7XOW - chains B and C of the 6 polymer chains in the assembly; structure by electron microscopy, 3.10 A resolution.

[Chain B]
Protein: Guanine nucleotide-binding protein G(I)/G(S)/G(T) subunit beta-1
Source organism: Homo sapiens
Reference sequence: P62873 (GBB1_HUMAN); numbering as in UniProt (aligned over 2-340)
Chain sequence (345 residues; numbered -4 to 340; the number before each row is that of its first residue; numbers below 1 keep their minus sign (Met-4 is residue -4)):
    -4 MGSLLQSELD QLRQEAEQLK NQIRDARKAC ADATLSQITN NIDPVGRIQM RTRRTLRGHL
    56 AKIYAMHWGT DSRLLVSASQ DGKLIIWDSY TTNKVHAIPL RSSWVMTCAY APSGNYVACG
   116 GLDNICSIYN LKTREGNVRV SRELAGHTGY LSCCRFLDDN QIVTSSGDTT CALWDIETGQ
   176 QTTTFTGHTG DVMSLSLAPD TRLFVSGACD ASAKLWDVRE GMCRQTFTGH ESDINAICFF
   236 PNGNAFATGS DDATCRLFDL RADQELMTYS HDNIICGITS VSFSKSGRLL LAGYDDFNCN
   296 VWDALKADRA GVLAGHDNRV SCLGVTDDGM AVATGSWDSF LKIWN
Disordered / not traced: -4 to 2
Sequence notes: initiating methionine (-4); expression tag (-3 to 1)
Curated features (UniProtKB/Swiss-Prot):
  - modified residue: Ser2 (N-acetylserine), His266 (Phosphohistidine)
  - natural variant: Leu30 (L30F: In MRD42; uncertain significance), Arg52 (R52G: In MRD42), Gly64 (G64V: In MRD42), Asp76 (D76E: In MRD42; D76G: In MRD42), Gly77 (G77S: In MRD42), Lys78 (K78R: In MRD42), Ile80 (I80N: In MRD42; I80T: In MRD42), His91 (H91R: In MRD42; uncertain significance), Ala92 (A92T: In MRD42), Pro94 (P94S: In MRD42), Leu95 (L95P: In MRD42), Arg96 (R96L: In MRD42), 5 further natural variant entries in UniProt

[Chain C]
Protein: Guanine nucleotide-binding protein G(I)/G(S)/G(O) subunit gamma-2
Source organism: Homo sapiens
Reference sequence: P59768 (GBG2_HUMAN); residues 2-71 here = UniProt positions 2-71
Chain sequence (70 residues; row label = number of the first residue in the row):
     2 ASNNTASIAQ ARKLVEQLKM EANIDRIKVS KAAADLMAYC EAHAKEDPLL TPVPASENPF
    62 REKKFFCAIL
Disordered / not traced: 2-10, 62-71
Curated features (UniProtKB/Swiss-Prot):
  - modified residue: Ala2 (N-acetylalanine), Cys68 (Cysteine methyl ester)
  - lipidation: Cys68 (S-geranylgeranyl cysteine)

[Chain B / chain C interface]
Pairs across the interface (64):
  Ala11(B) with Leu19(C)
  Leu14(B) with Leu19(C); Lys20(C); Ala23(C), hydrophobic
  Ile18(B) with Glu22(C); Arg27(C)
  Ala21(B) with Arg27(C)
  Arg22(B) with Glu22(C), salt bridge; Arg27(C)
  Cys25(B) with Ile28(C); Val30(C)
  Ala26(B) with Val30(C), hydrophobic
  Asp27(B) with Lys29(C); Ser31(C)
  Ala28(B) with Val30(C)
  Leu30(B) with Ala34(C), hydrophobic
  Ile33(B) with Ser31(C); Ala34(C), hydrophobic; Met38(C)
  Thr34(B) with Met38(C)
  Ile37(B) with Glu42(C)
  Val40(B) with Leu51(C), hydrophobic
  Ile43(B) with Leu50(C)
  Arg49(B) with Phe61(C), hydrogen bond (side chain-backbone)
  Ser84(B) with Phe61(C)
  Tyr85(B) with Pro60(C); Phe61(C), hydrophobic
  Cys218(B) with Gln18(C), hydrogen bond (backbone-side chain)
  Arg219(B) with Glu22(C)
  Gln220(B) with Ile25(C)
  Thr221(B) with Glu22(C)
  Phe235(B) with Leu37(C), hydrophobic; Tyr40(C), hydrophobic; Cys41(C), hydrophobic
  Pro236(B) with Tyr40(C), hydrophobic
  Asn237(B) with Tyr40(C)
  Asp254(B) with Ala33(C)
  Arg256(B) with Arg27(C); Ile28(C); Asp36(C), salt bridge
  Ala257(B) with Val30(C), hydrophobic
  Asp258(B) with Arg27(C), salt bridge
  Gln259(B) with Val30(C)
  Leu261(B) with Val30(C), hydrophobic
  Ser279(B) with Asp48(C), hydrogen bond; Leu50(C)
  Lys280(B) with Glu47(C); Asp48(C)
  Ser281(B) with Tyr40(C); His44(C); Asp48(C), hydrogen bond
  Arg283(B) with Leu51(C)
  Leu300(B) with Cys41(C), hydrophobic
  Asp323(B) with Pro49(C)
  Gly324(B) with Pro49(C); Leu50(C)
  Met325(B) with Pro49(C), hydrophobic; Pro60(C)
  Ala326(B) with Phe61(C), hydrophobic
  Val327(B) with Leu50(C), hydrophobic
  Ile338(B) with Phe61(C), hydrophobic
  Asn340(B) with Leu50(C); Asn59(C); Phe61(C)
Other interface residues (no listed pair), chain B (52 interface residues in all): Leu7, Glu10, Lys15, Arg48, Trp63, Leu252, Gly282, Leu284, Val320
Other interface residues (no listed pair), chain C (31 interface residues in all): Ala12, Val16, Ala45

[Overview]
52 residues of chain B face 31 of chain C across their interface, with 4 hydrogen bonds and 3 salt bridges.
Among the polar pairs are Arg22(B)-Glu22(C), Arg256(B)-Asp36(C) and Asp258(B)-Arg27(C).
Here chain B is Guanine nucleotide-binding protein G(I)/G(S)/G(T) subunit beta-1 and chain C is Guanine
nucleotide-binding protein G(I)/G(S)/G(O) subunit gamma-2, both from Homo sapiens. Entry 7XOW (Structural
insights into human brain gut peptide cholecystokinin receptors) was determined by electron microscopy
together with 8IA7, 7XOU and 7XOV from the same study.
